7YJN - chains A and B of the 5 polymer chains in the assembly; structure by electron microscopy, 3.40 A resolution.

[Chain A]
Name: Long chain base biosynthesis protein 1
From: Arabidopsis thaliana
Reference sequence: Q94IB8 (LCB1_ARATH); numbering as in UniProt (aligned over 63-482)
Chain sequence (420 residues; numbered 63 to 482; the number before each row is that of its first residue):
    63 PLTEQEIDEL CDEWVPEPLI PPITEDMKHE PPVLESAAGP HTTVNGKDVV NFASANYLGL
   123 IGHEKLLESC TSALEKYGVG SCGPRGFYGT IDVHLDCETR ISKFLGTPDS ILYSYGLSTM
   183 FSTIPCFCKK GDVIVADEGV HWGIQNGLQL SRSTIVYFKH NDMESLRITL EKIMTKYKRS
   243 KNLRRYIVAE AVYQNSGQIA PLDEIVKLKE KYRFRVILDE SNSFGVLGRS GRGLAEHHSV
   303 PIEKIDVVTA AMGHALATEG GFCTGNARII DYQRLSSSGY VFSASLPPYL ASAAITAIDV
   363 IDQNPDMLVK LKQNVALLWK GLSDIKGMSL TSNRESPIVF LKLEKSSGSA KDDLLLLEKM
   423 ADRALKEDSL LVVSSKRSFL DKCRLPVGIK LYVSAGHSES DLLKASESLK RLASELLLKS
Disordered / not traced: 481-482
Residues lining bound ligands: pyridoxal phosphate (PLP): Phe-344, Ser-345, Ala-346

[Chain B]
Name: Long chain base biosynthesis protein 2a
From: Arabidopsis thaliana
Notes: EC 2.3.1.50
Reference sequence: Q9LSZ9 (LCB2A_ARATH); numbering as in UniProt (aligned over 1-489)
Chain sequence (489 residues; each row starts with the number of its first residue):
     1 MITIPYLTAV STYFSYGLLF AFGQLRDFFR RFIDWWFTSN LQGYAPICLG HEDFYIRRLY
    61 HRIQDCFERP ISSAPDAWFD VVERYSNDNN KTLKRTTKTS RCLNLGSYNY LGFGSFDEYC
   121 TPRVIESLKK FSASTCSSRV DAGTTSVHAE LEECVTRFVG KPAAVVFGMG YATNSAIIPV
   181 LIGKGGLIIS DSLNHSSIVN GARGSGATIR VFQHNTPSHL ERVLREQIAE GQPRTHRPWK
   241 KIIVVVEGIY SMEGEICHLP EVVAICKKYK AYVYLDEAHS IGAIGKTGKG ICELLGVDTA
   301 DVDVMMGTFT KSFGSCGGYI AGSKELIQYL KHQCPAHLYA TSIPTPSAQQ IISAIKVILG
   361 EDGSNRGAQK LARIRENSNF FRAELQKMGF EVLGDNDSPV MPIMLYNPAK IPAFSRECLR
   421 QKVAVVVVGF PATPLLLARA RICISASHSR EDLIRALKVI SKVGDLSGIK YFPAEPKKIE
   481 QSKNDIKLD
Disordered / not traced: 37-42, 49-52, 476-489
UniProt features mapped onto this chain:
  - modified residue: Lys-311 (N6-(pyridoxal phosphate)lysine)
Covalently attached groups: pyridoxal phosphate (PLP) linked to Lys-311
Residues lining bound ligands: pyridoxal phosphate (PLP): Tyr-108, Met-169, Gly-170, Tyr-171, His-195, Ser-197, Glu-247, Asp-276, Ala-278, His-279, Thr-308, Thr-310
From the paper describing this entry:
  - binding site for pyridoxal phosphate: Lys-311

[Interface between chain A and chain B]
Residue-residue contacts (121):
  Glu-66(A) / Arg-225(B)  salt bridge
  Cys-73(A) / Arg-225(B)
  Cys-73(A) / Lys-270(B)
  Trp-76(A) / Ile-228(B)  hydrophobic
  Trp-76(A) / Trp-239(B)  hydrogen bond (side chain-backbone)
  Trp-76(A) / Ile-242(B)  hydrophobic
  Trp-76(A) / Lys-270(B)
  Pro-78(A) / Lys-240(B)
  Pro-78(A) / Lys-270(B)
  Glu-79(A) / Lys-240(B)  hydrogen bond (backbone-backbone)
  Glu-79(A) / Tyr-272(B)  hydrogen bond (backbone-side chain)
  Pro-80(A) / Lys-241(B)
  Pro-80(A) / Tyr-272(B)
  Leu-81(A) / Leu-181(B)
  Leu-81(A) / Lys-241(B)  hydrogen bond (backbone-side chain)
  Leu-81(A) / Tyr-272(B)
  Leu-81(A) / Leu-326(B)  hydrophobic
  Ile-82(A) / Glu-325(B)
  Ile-82(A) / Leu-326(B)
  Ile-82(A) / Tyr-329(B)  hydrophobic
  Pro-83(A) / Tyr-329(B)  hydrophobic
  Ile-85(A) / Glu-325(B)
  Ile-85(A) / Gln-328(B)
  Met-89(A) / His-332(B)  hydrogen bond
  Lys-90(A) / Gln-328(B)
  His-91(A) / His-332(B)
  Pro-93(A) / Arg-139(B)
  Pro-93(A) / Val-140(B)
  Pro-93(A) / Thr-144(B)
  Pro-94(A) / Asp-141(B)
  Val-95(A) / Thr-144(B)
  Leu-96(A) / Ala-142(B)
  Leu-96(A) / Thr-144(B)  hydrogen bond (backbone-backbone)
  Leu-96(A) / Thr-145(B)
  Leu-96(A) / Ser-146(B)
  Glu-97(A) / Phe-131(B)
  Glu-97(A) / Ser-146(B)
  Ser-98(A) / Phe-131(B)
  Ala-99(A) / Lys-130(B)
  Ala-99(A) / Phe-131(B)
  Ala-115(A) / Ser-137(B)  hydrogen bond (backbone-side chain)
  Ser-116(A) / Cys-136(B)
  Ser-116(A) / Ala-142(B)
  Ala-117(A) / Cys-136(B)  hydrogen bond (backbone-backbone)
  Ile-123(A) / Ser-132(B)
  Ile-123(A) / Cys-136(B)  hydrophobic
  Gly-124(A) / Ser-132(B)
  Leu-129(A) / Ser-132(B)
  Cys-132(A) / Leu-128(B)  hydrophobic
  Leu-136(A) / Val-124(B)  hydrophobic
  Leu-136(A) / Ile-125(B)  hydrophobic
  Leu-136(A) / Leu-128(B)  hydrophobic
  Glu-137(A) / Ile-125(B)
  Tyr-139(A) / Ala-74(B)
  Gly-140(A) / Ser-115(B)
  Val-141(A) / Gly-314(B)
  Val-141(A) / Gln-350(B)
  Ser-143(A) / Pro-75(B)
  Cys-144(A) / Tyr-108(B)
  Cys-144(A) / Asn-109(B)
  Pro-146(A) / Tyr-108(B)
  Arg-147(A) / Glu-68(B)
  Gly-148(A) / Phe-67(B)
  Gly-148(A) / Glu-68(B)  hydrogen bond (backbone-backbone)
  Phe-149(A) / Glu-68(B)
  Phe-149(A) / Arg-69(B)
  Phe-149(A) / Val-426(B)  hydrophobic
  Phe-149(A) / Arg-441(B)
  Tyr-150(A) / Arg-69(B)  hydrogen bond
  Tyr-150(A) / Phe-79(B)  hydrophobic
  Tyr-150(A) / Ala-424(B)
  Tyr-150(A) / Val-425(B)  hydrogen bond (side chain-backbone)
  Tyr-150(A) / Val-426(B)  hydrophobic
  Thr-152(A) / Glu-68(B)
  Thr-152(A) / Pro-70(B)
  Thr-152(A) / Ile-71(B)  hydrogen bond (backbone-backbone)
  Ile-153(A) / Ile-71(B)
  Asp-154(A) / Ile-71(B)  hydrogen bond (backbone-backbone)
  Leu-157(A) / Arg-95(B)
  Asp-158(A) / Arg-95(B)  salt bridge
  Ser-176(A) / Met-169(B)
  Tyr-177(A) / Met-169(B)  hydrophobic
  Tyr-177(A) / Ala-340(B)
  Tyr-177(A) / Thr-341(B)  hydrogen bond (side chain-backbone)
  Leu-179(A) / Ala-340(B)  hydrophobic
  Ser-180(A) / Met-169(B)
  Trp-204(A) / Pro-335(B)
  Trp-204(A) / Tyr-339(B)  hydrophobic
  Gln-211(A) / Gly-204(B)
  Arg-214(A) / Arg-203(B)
  Asn-244(A) / Ala-45(B)
  Tyr-248(A) / Ile-47(B)
  Lys-271(A) / Tyr-44(B)
  Glu-272(A) / Tyr-44(B)  hydrogen bond
  Arg-275(A) / Tyr-44(B)
  Phe-276(A) / Tyr-44(B)
  Arg-277(A) / Tyr-44(B)
  Arg-277(A) / Ala-45(B)  hydrogen bond (side chain-backbone)
  Arg-277(A) / Ile-47(B)
  Gly-315(A) / Cys-136(B)  hydrogen bond (backbone-side chain)
  Glu-321(A) / Ser-134(B)  hydrogen bond
  Glu-321(A) / Thr-341(B)
  Glu-321(A) / Ser-342(B)
  Glu-321(A) / Pro-344(B)
  Arg-336(A) / Glu-68(B)  salt bridge
  Leu-337(A) / Tyr-60(B)  hydrophobic
  Ser-340(A) / Tyr-171(B)  hydrogen bond
  Phe-344(A) / Ser-196(B)
  Ser-345(A) / Met-169(B)
  Tyr-351(A) / Pro-346(B)
  Tyr-351(A) / Ser-347(B)  hydrogen bond
  Leu-433(A) / Asp-141(B)
  Val-435(A) / Asp-141(B)
  Lys-438(A) / Leu-338(B)
  Lys-438(A) / Tyr-339(B)
  Arg-439(A) / Tyr-339(B)
  Ser-440(A) / Gln-333(B)
  Ser-440(A) / Tyr-339(B)
  Phe-441(A) / Gln-333(B)  hydrogen bond (backbone-side chain)
  Leu-442(A) / Pro-335(B)  hydrophobic
  Asp-443(A) / Tyr-339(B)  hydrogen bond
Other interface residues (no listed pair), chain A (100 interface residues in all): Ile-69, Asp-70, Leu-72, Val-77, Ala-100, Asn-118, Thr-133, Lys-138, Gly-142, Gly-145, Phe-183, Phe-189, Asn-208, Leu-212, Arg-246, His-316, Ala-319, Arg-330, Ile-331, Tyr-334, Gly-341, Tyr-342, Ala-346, Ser-347, Pro-349, Leu-352
Other interface residues (no listed pair), chain B (92 interface residues in all): Gly-43, Cys-48, Ile-56, Ser-73, Ser-107, Phe-116, Ala-133, Thr-135, Gly-168, Ala-172, Ser-175, Ala-176, Pro-179, Val-180, His-195, Asn-200, Pro-238, Ile-243, Tyr-269, Asp-303, Val-304, Thr-310, Cys-316, Val-427, Val-428

[Summary]
100 residues of chain A face 92 of chain B across their interface, with 22 hydrogen bonds and 3 salt bridges.
Polar contacts include Glu-66(A)/Arg-225(B), Asp-158(A)/Arg-95(B) and Arg-336(A)/Glu-68(B). Bound to chain A:
pyridoxal phosphate. Covalently linked pyridoxal phosphate: at Lys-311(B). From the paper: a binding site for
pyridoxal phosphate at Lys-311(B).
Chain A is Long chain base biosynthesis protein 1 and chain B is Long chain base biosynthesis protein 2a, both
from Arabidopsis thaliana; the structure, Cryo-EM structure of the monomeric atSPT-ORM1 (ORM1-N17A) complex,
was determined by electron microscopy (same publication as 7YJK, 7YJM and 7YJO).
